6XL7 - chain A; structure by X-ray diffraction, 1.42 A resolution.

[Chain A]
Protein: SG7.AF
From: Anopheles freeborni
Sequence (119 residues; each row starts with the number of its first residue):
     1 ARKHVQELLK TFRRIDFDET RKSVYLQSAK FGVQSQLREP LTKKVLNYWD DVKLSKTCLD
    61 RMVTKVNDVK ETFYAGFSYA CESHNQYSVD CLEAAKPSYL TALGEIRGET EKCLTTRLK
Disulfides: C58-C113, C81-C91

[In short]
Chain A is SG7.AF (Anopheles freeborni); the structure, Structure of a mosquito complement inhibitor from
Anopheles freeborni, was determined by X-ray diffraction (same publication as 6XKE and 6XMB).
